Entry 7MZO (X-ray diffraction, 1.62 A resolution); this record covers chain A.

== Chain A ==
Name: Fimbrial adhesin UcaD
Source organism: Proteus mirabilis
Notes: fragment: lectin-binding domain
UniProtKB: A0A2X2BLR9 (A0A2X2BLR9_PROMI); residue numbers follow UniProt; this construct covers 21-216
Sequence (205 residues; row label = number of the first residue in the row):
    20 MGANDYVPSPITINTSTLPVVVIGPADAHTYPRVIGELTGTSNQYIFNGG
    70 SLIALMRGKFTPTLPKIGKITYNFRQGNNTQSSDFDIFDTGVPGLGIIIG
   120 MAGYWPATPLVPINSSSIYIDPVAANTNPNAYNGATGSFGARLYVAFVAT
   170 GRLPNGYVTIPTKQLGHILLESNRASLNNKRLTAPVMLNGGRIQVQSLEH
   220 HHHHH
Disordered / not traced: 20, 44-47, 218-224
Differences from the reference sequence: initiating methionine (20); expression tag (217-224)
What the authors report for this chain:
  - specificity-determining residues: Ala143, Ala150, Asn192 (proposed by the authors, not directly observed)

== Summary ==
From the paper: specificity determinants Ala143, Ala150 and Asn192.
Chain A is Fimbrial adhesin UcaD (Proteus mirabilis); the structure, Crystal structure of the UcaD
lectin-binding domain, was determined by X-ray diffraction, deposited together with 7MZP, 7MZQ, 7MZR and 7MZS.
